Entry 8VGV (electron microscopy, 3.60 A resolution); this record covers chains A and B of the 12 polymer chains in the assembly.

# Chain A
Protein: CH848 DE3 SOSIP gp120
Source organism: Human immunodeficiency virus 1
Reference sequence: A0A1W6IPB2 (A0A1W6IPB2_9HIV1); the construct lacks a stretch of the UniProt sequence and is renumbered around it, so the offset changes along the chain: 34-139 = UniProt 30-135; 148-309 = UniProt 136-297; 312-321 = UniProt 298-307; 322-358 = UniProt 309-345; 3 more segments
Amino-acid sequence (462 residues; numbered 32 to 505 plus 1 insertion-coded residue; 13 numbers in that range are skipped by the numbering (no residue carries them; nothing is unmodelled there); the number before each row is that of its first residue):
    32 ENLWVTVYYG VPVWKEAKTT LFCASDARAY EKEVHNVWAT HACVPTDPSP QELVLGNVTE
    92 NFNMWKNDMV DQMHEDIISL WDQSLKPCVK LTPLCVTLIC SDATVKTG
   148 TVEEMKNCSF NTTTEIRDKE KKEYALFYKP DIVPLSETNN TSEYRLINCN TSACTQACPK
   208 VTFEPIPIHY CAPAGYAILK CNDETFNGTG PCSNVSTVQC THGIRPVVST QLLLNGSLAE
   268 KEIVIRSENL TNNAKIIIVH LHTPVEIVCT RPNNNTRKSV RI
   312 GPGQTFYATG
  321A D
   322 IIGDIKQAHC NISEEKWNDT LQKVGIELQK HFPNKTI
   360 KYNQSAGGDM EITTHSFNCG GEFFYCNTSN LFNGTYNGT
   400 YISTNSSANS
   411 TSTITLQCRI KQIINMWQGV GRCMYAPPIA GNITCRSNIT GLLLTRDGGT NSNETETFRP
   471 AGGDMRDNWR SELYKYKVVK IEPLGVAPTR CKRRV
Cystine bridges: Cys-54/Cys-74, Cys-119/Cys-205, Cys-126/Cys-196, Cys-201/Cys-433, Cys-218/Cys-247, Cys-228/Cys-239, Cys-296/Cys-331, Cys-378/Cys-445, Cys-385/Cys-418
Covalent attachments: glycan linked to Asn-301, Asn-332
Sequence notes: expression tag (32-33); conflict Asp-133 (Asn129 in A0A1W6IPB2), Thr-138 (Asn134 in A0A1W6IPB2), Cys-201 (Val189 in A0A1W6IPB2), Cys-433 (Ala417 in A0A1W6IPB2), Lys-490 (Glu474 in A0A1W6IPB2), Glu-492 (Gln476 in A0A1W6IPB2), Val-496 (Ile480 in A0A1W6IPB2), Arg-500 (Gly484 in A0A1W6IPB2), Cys-501 (Ala485 in A0A1W6IPB2)
From the paper describing this entry:
  - post-translational modification sites: Asn-301, Asn-332 (from molecular simulation)
  - mutagenesis - N442A (5-fold): increased binding to I3.6

# Chain B
Protein: CH848 DE3 SOSIP gp41
Source organism: Human immunodeficiency virus 1
Reference sequence: A0A1W6IPB2 (A0A1W6IPB2_9HIV1); residues 512-664 here correspond to UniProt positions 496-648 (UniProt number = residue number - 16)
Amino-acid sequence (153 residues; each row starts with the number of its first residue):
   512 AVGIGAVFLG FLGAAGSTMG AASMTLTVQA RNLLSGIVQQ QSNLLRAIEA QQHMLQLTVW
   572 GIKQLQARVL AVERYLRDQQ LLGIWGCSGK LICCTNVPWN SSWSNRNLSE IWDNMTWLQW
   632 DKEISNYTQI IYGLLEESQN QQEKNEQDLL ALD
Disordered / not traced: 548-568
Cystine bridges: Cys-598/Cys-604
Sequence notes: conflict Val-513 (Ala497 in A0A1W6IPB2), Ile-515 (Leu499 in A0A1W6IPB2), Val-518 (Leu502 in A0A1W6IPB2), 20 further conflict positions vs the reference (A0A1W6IPB2) not listed

# Interface between chain A and chain B
Residue-residue contacts (89):
  Leu-34(A) / Pro-609(B)
  Leu-34(A) / Trp-610(B)  hydrogen bond (backbone-backbone)
  Leu-34(A) / Leu-619(B)  hydrophobic
  Trp-35(A) / Asn-607(B)
  Trp-35(A) / Val-608(B)
  Trp-35(A) / Pro-609(B)
  Trp-35(A) / Trp-610(B)
  Val-36(A) / Thr-606(B)  hydrogen bond (backbone-side chain)
  Val-36(A) / Val-608(B)  hydrogen bond (backbone-backbone)
  Val-36(A) / Trp-610(B)
  Thr-37(A) / Cys-604(B)
  Thr-37(A) / Cys-605(B)
  Val-38(A) / Trp-596(B)  hydrophobic
  Val-38(A) / Ile-603(B)
  Val-38(A) / Cys-604(B)  hydrogen bond (backbone-backbone)
  Tyr-39(A) / Leu-602(B)
  Tyr-39(A) / Ile-603(B)  hydrophobic
  Tyr-39(A) / Trp-623(B)
  Tyr-39(A) / Trp-628(B)  hydrophobic
  Tyr-40(A) / Leu-537(B)
  Tyr-40(A) / Leu-544(B)
  Tyr-40(A) / Tyr-586(B)
  Tyr-40(A) / Asp-589(B)
  Tyr-40(A) / Gln-590(B)
  Tyr-40(A) / Leu-593(B)  hydrophobic
  Tyr-40(A) / Leu-602(B)  hydrogen bond (backbone-backbone)
  Gly-41(A) / Leu-537(B)
  Gly-41(A) / Gln-540(B)
  Val-42(A) / Leu-537(B)  hydrophobic
  Val-42(A) / Gln-540(B)  hydrogen bond (backbone-side chain)
  Val-42(A) / Trp-628(B)
  Pro-43(A) / Leu-523(B)  hydrophobic
  Pro-43(A) / Ala-525(B)
  Pro-43(A) / Ala-526(B)  hydrophobic
  Pro-43(A) / Gln-540(B)
  Pro-43(A) / Trp-628(B)
  Val-44(A) / Trp-628(B)
  Val-44(A) / Leu-629(B)
  Trp-45(A) / Leu-523(B)  hydrophobic
  Trp-45(A) / Ala-526(B)  hydrophobic
  Trp-45(A) / Leu-629(B)  hydrophobic
  Leu-52(A) / Lys-574(B)
  Phe-53(A) / Gln-575(B)
  Ala-73(A) / Trp-571(B)  hydrophobic
  Val-75(A) / Gln-575(B)
  Glu-83(A) / Ala-517(B)
  Leu-84(A) / Ala-517(B)
  Leu-84(A) / Val-518(B)  hydrophobic
  Leu-84(A) / Phe-522(B)
  Leu-84(A) / Gly-524(B)
  Leu-86(A) / Leu-523(B)
  Leu-86(A) / Gly-524(B)
  Asn-88(A) / Gly-527(B)  hydrogen bond (side chain-backbone)
  Asp-107(A) / Trp-571(B)
  Asp-107(A) / Lys-574(B)  salt bridge
  Ala-221(A) / Ser-546(B)
  Ala-221(A) / Gly-547(B)
  Ala-221(A) / Ala-582(B)  hydrophobic
  Gly-222(A) / Arg-585(B)  hydrogen bond (backbone-side chain)
  Tyr-223(A) / Arg-585(B)
  Ala-224(A) / Leu-523(B)  hydrophobic
  Lys-490(A) / Arg-585(B)
  Ile-491(A) / Leu-523(B)  hydrophobic
  Ile-491(A) / Gln-540(B)
  Ile-491(A) / Arg-585(B)  hydrogen bond (backbone-side chain)
  Pro-493(A) / Leu-544(B)  hydrophobic
  Pro-493(A) / Asp-589(B)
  Leu-494(A) / Leu-592(B)  hydrophobic
  Leu-494(A) / Trp-596(B)  hydrophobic
  Val-496(A) / Trp-631(B)  hydrogen bond (backbone-side chain)
  Val-496(A) / Ile-635(B)
  Ala-497(A) / Trp-623(B)  hydrophobic
  Ala-497(A) / Trp-631(B)
  Pro-498(A) / Trp-610(B)  hydrophobic
  Pro-498(A) / Ile-622(B)  hydrophobic
  Pro-498(A) / Trp-623(B)  hydrogen bond (backbone-side chain)
  Thr-499(A) / Leu-619(B)
  Thr-499(A) / Trp-623(B)
  Arg-500(A) / Leu-619(B)
  Cys-501(A) / Cys-605(B)  hydrogen bond (backbone-side chain)
  Lys-502(A) / Cys-605(B)
  Lys-502(A) / Asn-607(B)
  Arg-503(A) / Cys-598(B)
  Arg-503(A) / Cys-605(B)  hydrogen bond (side chain-backbone)
  Arg-503(A) / Thr-606(B)
  Arg-503(A) / Asn-607(B)  hydrogen bond (backbone-side chain)
  Arg-503(A) / Gln-653(B)  hydrogen bond
  Val-505(A) / Asn-607(B)
  Val-505(A) / Gln-653(B)
Interface residues without a listed pair, chain A (47 interface residues in all): Thr-50, Thr-51, Val-89, Ser-110, Leu-111, Gln-114, Pro-220, Thr-244, Gly-495
Interface residues without a listed pair, chain B (54 interface residues in all): Val-513, Ala-533, Ser-534, Ala-541, Leu-545, Thr-569, Ala-578, Leu-581, Asp-632, Tyr-643, Leu-646, Gln-650

# Summary
Chain A and chain B form an interface of 47 and 54 residues respectively; the contacts include 15 hydrogen
bonds and 1 salt bridge. Polar contacts include Asp-107(A)/Lys-574(B), Val-36(A)/Thr-606(B) and
Val-42(A)/Gln-540(B). From the paper: N442A of chain A increases binding to I3.6; modification sites
Asn-301(A) and Asn-332(A).
Here chain A is CH848 DE3 SOSIP gp120 and chain B is CH848 DE3 SOSIP gp41, both from Human immunodeficiency
virus 1. Entry 8VGV (DH270.6 Fab bound to the HIV-1 CH848 DE3 SOSIP) was determined by electron microscopy
together with 8VGW, 8VH2 and 8VH3 from the same study.
